8UBF - chains A and C of the 8 polymer chains in the assembly; structure by electron microscopy, 3.61 A resolution.

Chain A:
Name: Reverse transcriptase
From: Bordetella phage BPP-1
UniProtKB: Q775D8 (Q775D8_BPBPP); numbering as in UniProt (aligned over 1-328)
Sequence (328 residues; each row starts with the number of its first residue):
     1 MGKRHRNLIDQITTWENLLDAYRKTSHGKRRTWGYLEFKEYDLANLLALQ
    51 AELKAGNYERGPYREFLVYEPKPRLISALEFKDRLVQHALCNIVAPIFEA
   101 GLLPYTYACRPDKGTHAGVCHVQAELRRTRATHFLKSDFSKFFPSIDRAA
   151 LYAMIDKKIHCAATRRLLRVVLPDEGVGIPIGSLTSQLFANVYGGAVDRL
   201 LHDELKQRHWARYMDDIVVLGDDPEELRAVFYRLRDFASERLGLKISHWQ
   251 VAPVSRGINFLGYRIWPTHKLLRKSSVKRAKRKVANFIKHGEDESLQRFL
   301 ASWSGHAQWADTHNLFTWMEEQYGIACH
Unresolved in the structure: 66-76

Chain C:
Name: Avd
From: Bordetella phage BPP-1
Notes: EC 4.2.1.147
UniProtKB: chimeric construct of Q775D7, Q9FA38: residues 1-124 from Q775D7 (Q775D7_BPBPP) positions 1-124 (same numbers); residues 125-290 from Q9FA38 positions 5-170 (UniProt number = residue number - 120)
Sequence (290 residues; each row starts with the number of its first residue):
     1 MEPIEEATKCYDQMLIVERYERVISYLYPIAQSIPRKHGVAREMFLKCLL
    51 GQVELFIVAGKSNQVSKLYAADAGLAMLRFWLRFLAGIQKPHAMTPHQVE
   101 TAQVLIAEVGRILGSWIARVNRKGTKVQVGEALVGDGNEVAHIDLIIGPR
   151 GSPAETAFCNGLVNNKHGFTSLLAVIAPNLPCKPNTLMFNKVTINDARQA
   201 VQMFGPAQHGVAMAVQDAVAEGIIPADEADDLYVLVGVFIHWEAADDAKI
   251 QKYNYEATKLSIQRAVNGEPKASVVTEQRKSATHPFAANA
Unresolved in the structure: 1-10, 122-290

How chain A and chain C interact:
Pairs across the interface (16):
  Trp15(A) with Glu100(C)
  Lys39(A) with Arg83(C)
  Glu40(A) with Arg79(C), salt bridge; Arg83(C), salt bridge; Gln103(C), hydrogen bond (backbone-side chain)
  Tyr41(A) with Arg79(C), hydrogen bond; Gln103(C); Ile106(C); Ala107(C), hydrophobic
  Asp42(A) with Gln103(C), hydrogen bond
  Leu43(A) with Pro96(C); Glu100(C); Gln103(C), hydrogen bond (backbone-side chain)
  Ala44(A) with Gln103(C), hydrogen bond (backbone-side chain); Val104(C)
  Leu47(A) with Glu100(C)
Other interface residues (no listed pair), chain C (9 interface residues in all): Gly110

In short:
8 residues of chain A face 9 of chain C across their interface; the contacts include 5 hydrogen bonds and 2
salt bridges. Among the polar pairs are Glu40(A)-Arg79(C), Glu40(A)-Arg83(C) and Glu40(A)-Gln103(C).
Here chain A is Reverse transcriptase and chain C is Avd, both from Bordetella phage BPP-1. Entry 8UBF
(Diversity-generating retroelement (DGR) ribonucleoprotein - Resting state 1c) was determined by electron
microscopy (same publication as 8UB7, 8UB8, 8UB9, 8UBA, 8UBB, 8UBC, 8UBD and 8UBE).
